4NO7 - chain A; structure by X-ray diffraction, 1.70 A resolution.

Chain A:
Name: Glucokinase
From: Homo sapiens
Notes: EC 2.7.1.2; fragment: Glucokinase
UniProtKB: P35557 (HXK4_HUMAN); residue numbers follow UniProt; this construct covers 12-465
Chain sequence (470 residues; each row starts with the number of its first residue; numbers below 1 keep their minus sign (Met-4 is residue -4)):
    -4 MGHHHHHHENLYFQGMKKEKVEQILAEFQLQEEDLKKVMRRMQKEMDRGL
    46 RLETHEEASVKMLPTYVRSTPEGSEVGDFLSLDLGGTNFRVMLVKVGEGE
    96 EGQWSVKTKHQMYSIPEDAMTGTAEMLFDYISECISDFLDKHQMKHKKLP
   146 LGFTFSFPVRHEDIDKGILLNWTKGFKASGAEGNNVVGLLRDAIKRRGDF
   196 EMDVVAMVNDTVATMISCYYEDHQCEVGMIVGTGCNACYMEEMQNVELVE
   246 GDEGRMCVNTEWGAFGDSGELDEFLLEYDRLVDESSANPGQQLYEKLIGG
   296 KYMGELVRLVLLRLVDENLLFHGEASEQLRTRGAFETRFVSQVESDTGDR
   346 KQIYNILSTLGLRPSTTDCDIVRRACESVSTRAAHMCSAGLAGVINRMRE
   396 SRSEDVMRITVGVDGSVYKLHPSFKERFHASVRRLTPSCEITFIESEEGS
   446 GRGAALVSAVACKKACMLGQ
Not modelled in the structure: -4 to 4, 92-99, 459-465
Differences from the reference sequence: expression tag (-4 to 11)
Ligand contacts:
  - 2N8 ((2R)-2-[3-chloro-4-(methylsulfonyl)phenyl]-3-[(1R)-3-oxocyclopentyl]-N-(pyrazin-2-yl)propanamide): Tyr61, Val62, Arg63, Ser64, Thr65, Pro66, Glu67, Gly68, Ser69, Ile159, Met210, Ile211, Tyr214, Tyr215, His218, Cys220, Glu221, Met235, Leu451, Val452, Val455, Ala456
  - alpha-D-glucopyranose (GLC): Ser151, Phe152, Pro153, Thr168, Lys169, Asn204, Asp205, Thr206, Ile225, Gly229, Cys230, Asn231, Glu256, Gln287, Glu290
UniProt features mapped onto this chain:
  - binding site (ATP): Asp78 to Asn83, Thr228, Gly295, Lys296, Thr332 to Ser336, Ser411 to Leu415
  - binding site (substrate): Ser151, Phe152, Thr168, Lys169, Asn204, Asp205, Asn231, Glu256, Glu290
  - natural variant: Val16 (V16E: In MODY2), Ile19 (I19N: In MODY2), Leu20 (L20P: In MODY2), Arg36 (R36W: In MODY2), Glu40 (E40K: In PNDM1), Arg43 (R43C: In PNDM1; R43H: In MODY2; R43S: In MODY2), Gly44 (G44S: In MODY2), His50 (H50D: In PNDM1), Ala53 (A53S: In MODY2), Tyr61 to Gln465 (deletion: In MODY2), Tyr61 (Y61S: In MODY2), Thr65 (T65I: In HHF3), 89 further natural variant entries in UniProt
  - mutagenesis: Ser64 (S64P: Increased glucokinase activity based on measure of catalytic efficiency. Increased affinity for glucose), Glu177 (E177K: Small change in glucokinase activity), Met197 (M197V: Increased glucokinase activity based on measure of catalytic efficiency. Increased affinity for glucose), Ile211 (I211F: Increased glucokinase activity based on measure of catalytic efficiency. Increased affinity for glucose), Tyr214 (Y214A: Increased glucokinase activity based on measure of catalytic efficiency. Increased affinity for glucose. No effect on affinity for ATP), Tyr215 (Y215A: Increased glucokinase activity based on measure of catalytic efficiency. Increased affinity for glucose. Loss of inhibition by GCKR. No effect on affinity for ATP), Glu256 (E256A: Inactive enzyme with no glucokinase activity), Lys414 (K414A: Small change in glucokinase activity), Ser453 (S453A: Increased glucokinase activity based on measure of catalytic efficiency. Increased affinity for glucose)

In short:
Ligands of chain A: alpha-D-glucopyranose and compound 2N8. UniProt lists 19 ATP-binding residues, 9
substrate-binding residues and 9 mutagenesis sites.
Chain A is Glucokinase (Homo sapiens); the structure, Human Glucokinase in complex with a nanomolar activator,
was determined by X-ray diffraction, deposited together with 3ID8, 3IDH, 3FGU and 3F9M.
